3HMG - chains B and E of the 6 polymer chains in the assembly; structure by X-ray diffraction, 2.90 A resolution.

# Chain B
Protein: Hemagglutinin
From: Influenza A virus
Reference sequence: P03437 (HEMA_IAAIC); residues 1-175 here correspond to UniProt positions 346-520 (UniProt number = residue number + 345)
Chain sequence (175 residues; each row starts with the number of its first residue):
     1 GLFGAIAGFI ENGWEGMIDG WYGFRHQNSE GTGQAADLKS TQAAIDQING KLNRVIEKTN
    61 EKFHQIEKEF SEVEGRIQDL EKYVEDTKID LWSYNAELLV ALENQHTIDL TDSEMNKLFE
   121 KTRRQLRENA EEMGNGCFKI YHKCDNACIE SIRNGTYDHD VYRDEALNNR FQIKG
Cystine bridges: Cys144-Cys148
Covalently attached groups: N-acetylglucosamine (NAG) linked to Asn154

# Chain E
Protein: Hemagglutinin
From: Influenza A virus
Reference sequence: P03437 (HEMA_IAAIC); residues 1-328 here correspond to UniProt positions 17-344 (UniProt number = residue number + 16)
Chain sequence (328 residues; row label = number of the first residue in the row):
     1 QDLPGNDNST ATLCLGHHAV PNGTLVKTIT DDQIEVTNAT ELVQSSSTGK ICNNPHRILD
    61 GIDCTLIDAL LGDPHCDVFQ NETWDLFVER SKAFSNCYPY DVPDYASLRS LVASSGTLEF
   121 ITEGFTWTGV TQNGGSNACK RGPGSGFFSR LNWLTKSGST YPVLNVTMPN NDNFDKLYIW
   181 GIHHPSTNQE QTSLYVQASG RVTVSTRRSQ QTIIPNIGSR PWVRGQSSRI SIYWTIVKPG
   241 DVLVINSNGN LIAPRGYFKM RTGKSSIMRS DAPIDTCISE CITPNGSIPN DKPFQNVNKI
   301 TYGACPKYVK QNTLKLATGM RNVPEKQT
Differences from the reference sequence: conflict Gln226 (Leu242 in P03437)
Cystine bridges: Cys52-Cys277, Cys64-Cys76, Cys97-Cys139, Cys281-Cys305
Covalently attached groups: N-acetylglucosamine (NAG) linked to Asn38, Asn81, Asn285; glycan linked to Asn165

# Chain B / chain E interface
Residue-residue contacts (10; chain B residue first):
  Gln47(B) with Thr30(E)
  Gly50(B) with Thr30(E)
  Lys51(B) with Ile29(E); Thr30(E)
  Arg54(B) with Lys27(E); Thr28(E), hydrogen bond (side chain-backbone); Asp31(E)
  Glu57(B) with Asp32(E)
  His106(B) with Ile29(E); Thr30(E)
Other interface residues (no listed pair), chain B (8 interface residues in all): Glu103, Leu110

# Summary
8 residues of chain B face 6 of chain E across their interface; the contacts include 1 hydrogen bond. Its one
hydrogen-bonded contact is Arg54(B)-Thr28(E). N-acetylglucosamine is covalently linked to Asn154(B).
Covalently linked N-acetylglucosamine: at Asn38(E), Asn81(E) and Asn285(E).
Here chain B is Hemagglutinin and chain E is Hemagglutinin, both from Influenza A virus. Entry 3HMG
(Refinement of the influenza virus hemagglutinin by simulated annealing) was determined by X-ray diffraction
together with 2HMG, 4HMG and 5HMG from the same study.
